Entry 1HBT (X-ray diffraction, 2.00 A resolution); this record covers chains L and H of the 3 polymer chains in the assembly.

Chain L:
Protein: Alpha-thrombin (small subunit)
Organism: Homo sapiens
Notes: EC 3.4.21.5
Reference sequence: P00734 (THRB_HUMAN); the construct lacks a stretch of the UniProt sequence, so the offset changes along the chain: -5 to 0 = UniProt 328-333; 1-14 = UniProt 336-349; 15-17 = UniProt 361-363
Sequence (36 residues; each row starts with the number of its first residue; a row labelled like 14A-14K holds insertion residues (14A, then the next letters in order); numbers below 1 keep their minus sign (Thr-5 is residue -5)):
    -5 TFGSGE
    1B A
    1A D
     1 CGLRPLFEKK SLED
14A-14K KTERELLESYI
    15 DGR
Disordered / not traced: -5 to 0, 15-17
Curated features (UniProtKB/Swiss-Prot):
  - site: Arg17 (Cleavage)

Chain H:
Protein: Alpha-thrombin (large subunit)
Organism: Homo sapiens
Notes: EC 3.4.21.5
Reference sequence: P00734 (THRB_HUMAN); the construct lacks a stretch of the UniProt sequence and is renumbered around it, so the offset changes along the chain: 16-36 = UniProt 364-384; 37-60 = UniProt 386-409; 61-77 = UniProt 419-435; 78-97 = UniProt 437-456; 7 more segments
Sequence (259 residues; each row starts with the number of its first residue; note: 3 numbers in that range are skipped by the numbering (no residue carries them; nothing is unmodelled there); a row labelled like 60A-60I holds insertion residues (60A, then the next letters in order)):
    16 IVEGSDAEIG MSPWQVMLFR K
   36A S
    37 PQELLCGASL ISDRWVLTAA HCLL
60A-60I YPPWDKNFT
    61 ENDLLVRIGK HSRTRYE
   77A R
    78 NIEKISMLEK IYIHPRYNWR
   97A E
    98 NLDRDIALMK LKKPVAFSDY IHPVCLPDRE TA
129A-129C ASL
   130 LQAGYKGRVT GWGNLKET
147A-147G WTANVGK
   150 GQPSVLQVVN LPIVERPVCK DSTRIRITDN MFCAG
  184A Y
   185 KP
186A-186D DEGK
   187 RGDACEGDSG GPFVMKSP
204A-204B FN
   205 NRWYQMGIVS WGE
   219 GCD
  221A R
   222 DGKYGFYTHV FRLKKWIQKV IDQFGE
Disordered / not traced: 147A-147G, 246-247
Disulfide bonds: Cys42-Cys58, Cys168-Cys182, Cys191-Cys220
Curated features (UniProtKB/Swiss-Prot):
  - region: Ala183 to Val200 (High affinity receptor-binding region which is also known as the TP508 peptide)
  - active site (Charge relay system): His57, Asp102, Ser195
  - glycosylation: Asn60G (N-linked (GlcNAc...) (complex) asparagine)

Chain L / chain H interface:
Pairs across the interface - 58 pairs, chain L then chain H:
  Cys1(L) - Pro120(H)
  Cys1(L) - Val121(H)
  Cys1(L) - Cys122(H)  disulfide
  Cys1(L) - Arg206(H)  hydrogen bond (backbone-side chain)
  Asp1A(L) - His119(H)  salt bridge
  Asp1A(L) - Arg206(H)
  Ala1B(L) - Arg206(H)  hydrogen bond (backbone-side chain)
  Gly2(L) - Trp29(H)
  Gly2(L) - Pro120(H)  hydrogen bond (backbone-backbone)
  Gly2(L) - Cys122(H)
  Gly2(L) - Arg206(H)
  Gly2(L) - Trp207(H)  hydrogen bond (backbone-backbone)
  Leu3(L) - His119(H)  hydrogen bond (backbone-side chain)
  Leu3(L) - Asn205(H)
  Leu3(L) - Arg206(H)
  Arg4(L) - Gly25(H)
  Arg4(L) - Met26(H)  hydrogen bond (side chain-backbone)
  Arg4(L) - Pro28(H)
  Arg4(L) - Trp29(H)
  Arg4(L) - Arg137(H)
  Arg4(L) - Trp207(H)
  Pro5(L) - Ser115(H)
  Pro5(L) - Asp116(H)
  Pro5(L) - His119(H)
  Leu6(L) - Ile24(H)
  Leu6(L) - Asp116(H)
  Phe7(L) - Glu23(H)
  Phe7(L) - Ile24(H)
  Phe7(L) - Gly25(H)
  Phe7(L) - Met26(H)
  Glu8(L) - Lys202(H)  salt bridge
  Glu8(L) - Asn205(H)
  Glu8(L) - Trp207(H)  hydrogen bond
  Lys9(L) - His119(H)
  Asp14(L) - Glu23(H)
  Asp14(L) - Met26(H)
  Asp14(L) - Arg137(H)  salt bridge
  Lys14A(L) - Glu23(H)  hydrogen bond (backbone-side chain)
  Thr14B(L) - Arg137(H)  hydrogen bond
  Thr14B(L) - Asn159(H)  hydrogen bond
  Glu14C(L) - Arg137(H)
  Glu14C(L) - Lys202(H)  salt bridge
  Glu14E(L) - Lys135(H)  salt bridge
  Glu14E(L) - Asn159(H)  hydrogen bond
  Glu14E(L) - Tyr184A(H)  hydrogen bond
  Leu14F(L) - Lys135(H)
  Leu14F(L) - Asn159(H)
  Leu14F(L) - Trp207(H)  hydrophobic
  Leu14G(L) - Lys202(H)
  Leu14G(L) - Pro204(H)  hydrophobic
  Ser14I(L) - Gly133(H)
  Ser14I(L) - Tyr134(H)
  Ser14I(L) - Lys135(H)  hydrogen bond (side chain-backbone)
  Tyr14J(L) - Tyr134(H)  hydrophobic
  Tyr14J(L) - Lys135(H)  hydrogen bond (side chain-backbone)
  Tyr14J(L) - Met201(H)
  Tyr14J(L) - Lys202(H)
  Ile14K(L) - Tyr134(H)  hydrogen bond (backbone-side chain)
Interface residues without a listed pair, chain H (27 interface residues in all): Tyr117, Leu129C, Gly136
Inter-chain disulfides: Cys1(L)-Cys122(H)

In short:
21 residues of chain L and 27 residues of chain H are in contact, with 1 disulfide bond, 15 hydrogen bonds and
5 salt bridges. Among the polar pairs are Asp1A(L)-His119(H), Glu8(L)-Lys202(H) and Glu14E(L)-Lys135(H).
UniProt lists 3 active-site residues on chain H.
Here chain L is Alpha-thrombin (small subunit) and chain H is Alpha-thrombin (large subunit), both from Homo
sapiens. Entry 1HBT (Human alpha-thrombin complexed with a peptidyl pyridinium methyl ketone containing
bivalent inhibitor) was determined by X-ray diffraction.
